PDB entry 6E8G | electron microscopy, 2.90 A resolution | chains H and AB of the 72 polymer chains in the assembly

== Chain H (and AB) ==
Molecule: Charged multivesicular body protein 1b
Organism: Homo sapiens
Notes: chain AB of this document is another copy of the same molecule, construct and numbering; everything in this record applies to it too
UniProt: Q7LBR1 (CHM1B_HUMAN); numbering as in UniProt (aligned over 1-199)
Sequence (199 residues; numbered 1 to 199; the number before each row is that of its first residue):
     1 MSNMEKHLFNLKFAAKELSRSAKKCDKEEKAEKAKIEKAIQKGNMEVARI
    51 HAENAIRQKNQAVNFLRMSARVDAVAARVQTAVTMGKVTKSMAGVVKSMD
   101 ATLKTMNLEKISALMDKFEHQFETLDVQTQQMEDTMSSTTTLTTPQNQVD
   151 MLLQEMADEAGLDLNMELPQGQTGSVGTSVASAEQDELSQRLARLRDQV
Unresolved in the structure: 1-3, 165-186
Construct notes: engineered mutation Glu37 (Lys in Q7LBR1)
Swiss-Prot annotation at these positions:
  - region: Met132 to Met156 (Interaction with IST1), Gly174 to Val199 (Interaction with SPAST), Val180 to Val199 (Interaction with VTA1), Val180 to Arg196 (Interaction with VPS4A, MITD1 and STAMBP), Ala183 to Val199 (Interaction with VPS4B)
  - motif: Asp186 to Arg196 (MIT-interacting motif)
  - mutagenesis: Asp158 to Glu159 (Diminishes interaction with VPS4B), Thr178 (T178R: Abolishes interaction with SPAST and no effect on interaction with VPS4A; when associated with R-181 and R-184), Ala181 (A181R: Abolishes interaction with SPAScT and no effect on interaction with VPS4A; when associated with R-178 and R-184), Glu184 (E184A: Decreases interaction with SPAST; E184R: Abolishes interaction with SPAST and no effect on interaction with VPS4A; when associated with R-178 and R-181), Leu188 (L188A: Abolishes interaction with SPAST and VPS4A; when associated with A-192), Leu192 (L192A: Abolishes interaction with SPAST and VPS4A; when associated with A-188; L192A: Abolishes interaction with VPS4B), Leu195 (L195A: Abolishes interaction with VPS4B)

== Chain H / chain AB interface ==
Pairs across the interface (12):
  Val75(H) with Phe118(AB), hydrophobic
  Arg78(H) with Phe122(AB), hydrogen bond (side chain-backbone); Asp126(AB), salt bridge
  Val79(H) with Phe122(AB), hydrophobic
  Ala82(H) with Phe122(AB), hydrophobic; Leu125(AB), hydrophobic
  Met85(H) with Thr129(AB); Met132(AB), hydrophobic
  Val88(H) with Met132(AB), hydrophobic
  Thr89(H) with Gln128(AB); Met132(AB), hydrogen bond
  Met92(H) with Met136(AB), hydrophobic

== In short ==
The chain H/chain AB interface involves 8 residues from each chain; the contacts include 2 hydrogen bonds and
1 salt bridge. Among the polar pairs are Arg78(H)-Asp126(AB), Arg78(H)-Phe122(AB) and Thr89(H)-Met132(AB).
Curated annotation (UniProt) lists 8 mutagenesis sites on chain H.
Both chains are Charged multivesicular body protein 1b (Homo sapiens). Entry 6E8G (CryoEM reconstruction of
IST1-CHMP1B copolymer filament bound to ssDNA at 2.9 Angstrom resolution) was determined by electron
microscopy.
